PDB entry 8Y5I | electron microscopy, 3.00 A resolution | chains C and E of the 5 polymer chains in the assembly

Chain C:
Molecule: Spermidine/putrescine transport system permease protein PotC
From: Escherichia coli
UniProtKB: P0AFK6 (POTC_ECOLI); residue numbers follow UniProt; this construct covers 1-264
Chain sequence (264 residues; row label = number of the first residue in the row):
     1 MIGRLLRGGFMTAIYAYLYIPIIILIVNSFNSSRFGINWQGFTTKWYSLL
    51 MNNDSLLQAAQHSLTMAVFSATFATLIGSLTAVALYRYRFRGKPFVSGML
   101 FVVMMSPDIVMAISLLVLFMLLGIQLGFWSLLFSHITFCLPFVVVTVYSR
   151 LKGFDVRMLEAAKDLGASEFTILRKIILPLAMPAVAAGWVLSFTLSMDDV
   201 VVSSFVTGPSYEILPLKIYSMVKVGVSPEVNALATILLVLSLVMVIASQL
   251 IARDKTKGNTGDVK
Unresolved in the structure: 1-2, 254-264
Reported in the primary citation:
  - conformationally variable residues (helix shift, loop rearrangement): Arg157, Lys223

Chain E:
Molecule: Putrescine-binding periplasmic protein
From: Escherichia coli
UniProtKB: C3TDJ2 (C3TDJ2_ECOLX); residue numbers follow UniProt; this construct covers 1-348
Chain sequence (348 residues; row label = number of the first residue in the row):
     1 MKKWSRHLLAAGALALGMSAAHADDNNTLYFYNWTEYVPPGLLEQFTKET
    51 GIKVIYSTYESNETMYAKLKTYKDGAYDLVVPSTYYVDKMRKEGMIQKID
   101 KSKLTNFSNLDPDMLNKPFDPNNDYSIPYIWGATAIGVNGDAVDPKSVTS
   151 WADLWKPEYKGSLLLTDDAREVFQMALRKLGYSGNTTDPKEIEAAYNELK
   201 KLMPNVAAFNSDNPANPYMEGEVNLGMIWNGSAFVARQAGTPIDVVWPKE
   251 GGIFWMDSLAIPANAKNKEGALKLINFLLRPDVAKQVAETIGYPTPNLAA
   301 RKLLSPEVANDKTLYPDAETIKNGEWQNDVGAASSIYEEYYQKLKAGR
Unresolved in the structure: 1-26, 348
Reported in the primary citation:
  - conformationally variable residues (loop rearrangement): Trp34, Trp229, Trp255

Chain C / chain E interface:
Pairs across the interface - 32 pairs, chain C then chain E:
  Arg34(C) - Val235(E)
  Phe35(C) - Asn213(E)
  Phe35(C) - Met219(E)  hydrophobic
  Gln40(C) - Ala239(E)
  Asn53(C) - Pro40(E)
  Leu116(C) - Thr71(E)
  Met120(C) - Thr71(E)
  Leu126(C) - Tyr72(E)
  Ser204(C) - Lys68(E)
  Phe205(C) - Lys68(E)
  Thr207(C) - Lys68(E)
  Pro209(C) - Ser57(E)
  Ser210(C) - Ile55(E)
  Glu212(C) - Tyr56(E)
  Glu212(C) - Ser57(E)  hydrogen bond
  Glu212(C) - Thr58(E)
  Lys217(C) - Thr35(E)  hydrogen bond (backbone-side chain)
  Lys217(C) - Thr58(E)
  Tyr219(C) - Glu60(E)
  Ser220(C) - Trp34(E)
  Ser220(C) - Thr35(E)
  Ser220(C) - Thr58(E)
  Ser220(C) - Tyr59(E)  hydrogen bond (side chain-backbone)
  Ser220(C) - Glu60(E)  hydrogen bond (side chain-backbone)
  Met221(C) - Thr35(E)
  Val222(C) - Asp212(E)
  Val222(C) - Asn213(E)
  Lys223(C) - Trp34(E)
  Lys223(C) - Tyr37(E)
  Lys223(C) - Asn213(E)
  Lys223(C) - Trp229(E)
  Lys223(C) - Tyr293(E)  hydrogen bond (backbone-side chain)
Interface residues without a listed pair, chain C (24 interface residues in all): Ile37, Leu216, Val224, Gly225, Glu229
Interface residues without a listed pair, chain E (29 interface residues in all): Glu36, Thr64, Ala67, Asp74, Tyr77, Ala215, Asn216, Glu220, Trp255
From the paper, about this interface:
  - pairs named by the authors: Lys223(C)-Tyr293(E) (backbone contact), Trp34(E)-Lys223(C), Tyr37(E)-Lys223(C), Asn213(E)-Lys223(C), Trp229(E)-Lys223(C), Trp255(E)-Lys223(C)
  - interface residues, chain C: Asp198(C)

In short:
Chain C and chain E form an interface of 24 and 29 residues respectively, with 5 hydrogen bonds. Among the
polar pairs are Glu212(C)-Ser57(E), Lys217(C)-Thr35(E) and Ser220(C)-Tyr59(E). The authors report a backbone
contact between Lys223(C) and Tyr293(E); contacts between Trp34(E) and Lys223(C), Tyr37(E) and Lys223(C) and
Asn213(E) and Lys223(C) among others. The paper reports the interface residue Asp198(C); conformational
variability at Arg157(C), Lys223(C) and Trp34(E) among others.
Here chain C is Spermidine/putrescine transport system permease protein PotC and chain E is Putrescine-binding
periplasmic protein, both from Escherichia coli. Entry 8Y5I (Cryo-EM structure of E.coli spermidine
transporter PotD-PotABC in translocation intermidiate state) was determined by electron microscopy, deposited
together with 8Y5F, 8Y5G, 8Y5H and 8ZX1.
